1FDB - chain A; structure by X-ray diffraction, 2.20 A resolution.

== Chain A ==
Protein: Ferredoxin
Source organism: Azotobacter vinelandii
Reference sequence: P00214 (FER1_AZOVI); residues 1-106 here = UniProt positions 1-106
Sequence (106 residues; numbered 1 to 106; the number before each row is that of its first residue):
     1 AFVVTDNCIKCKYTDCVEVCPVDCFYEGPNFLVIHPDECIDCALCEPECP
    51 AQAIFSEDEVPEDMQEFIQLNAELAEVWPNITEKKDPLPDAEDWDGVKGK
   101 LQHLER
Bound ions: 3Fe-4S cluster Fe: C8, C16, C49; 4Fe-4S cluster Fe: C20, C39, C42, C45
Small-molecule neighbours:
  - 3Fe-4S cluster (F3S): V4, C8, C11, K12, Y13, T14, D15, C16, L32, C49, P50, A51, A53, I54
  - 4Fe-4S cluster (SF4): F2, V19, C20, P21, V22, C24, F25, I34, C39, I40, D41, C42, A43, L44, C45

== Summary ==
Bound to chain A: 4Fe-4S cluster and 3Fe-4S cluster. The 3Fe-4S cluster Fe site is built by C8, C16 and C49.
C20, C39, C42 and C45 coordinate a 4Fe-4S cluster Fe ion.
Chain A is Ferredoxin (Azotobacter vinelandii); the structure, Crystal structures of oxidized and reduced
azotobacter vinelandii ferredoxin at ph 8 and ph 6, was determined by X-ray diffraction, deposited together
with 1FDA and 5FD1.
